PDB entry 6NQM | X-ray diffraction, 2.90 A resolution | chain A

# Chain A
Molecule: Lysine-specific histone demethylase 1A
Organism: Homo sapiens
Notes: EC 1.-.-.-
Reference sequence: O60341 (KDM1A_HUMAN); residues 173-830 here = UniProt positions 173-830
Chain sequence (658 residues; row label = number of the first residue in the row):
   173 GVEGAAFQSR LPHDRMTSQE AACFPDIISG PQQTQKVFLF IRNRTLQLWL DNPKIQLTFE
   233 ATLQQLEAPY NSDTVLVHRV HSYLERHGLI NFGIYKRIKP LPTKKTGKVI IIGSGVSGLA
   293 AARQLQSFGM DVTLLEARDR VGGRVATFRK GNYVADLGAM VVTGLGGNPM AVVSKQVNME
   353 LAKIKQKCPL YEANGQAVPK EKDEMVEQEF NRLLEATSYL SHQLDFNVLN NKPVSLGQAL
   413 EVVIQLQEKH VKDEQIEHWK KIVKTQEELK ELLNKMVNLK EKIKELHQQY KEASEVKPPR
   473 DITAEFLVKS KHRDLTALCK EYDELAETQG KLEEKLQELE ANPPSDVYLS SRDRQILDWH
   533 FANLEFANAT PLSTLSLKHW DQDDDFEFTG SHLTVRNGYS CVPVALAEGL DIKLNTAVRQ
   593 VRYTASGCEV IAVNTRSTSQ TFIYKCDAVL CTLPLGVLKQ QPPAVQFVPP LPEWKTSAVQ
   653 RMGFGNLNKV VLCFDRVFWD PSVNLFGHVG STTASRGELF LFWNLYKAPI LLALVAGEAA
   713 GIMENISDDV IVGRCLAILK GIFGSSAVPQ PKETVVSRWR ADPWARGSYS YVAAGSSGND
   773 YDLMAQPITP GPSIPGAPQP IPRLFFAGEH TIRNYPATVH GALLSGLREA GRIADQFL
Disordered / not traced: 462-474, 783-791
Ligand contacts: FAD (flavin-adenine dinucleotide): Ile284, Gly285, Ser286, Gly287, Val288, Ser289, Gly290, Leu307, Glu308, Ala309, Arg310, Gly314, Gly315, Arg316, Val317, Leu329, Gly330, Ala331, Met332, Val333, Thr588, Ala589, Val590, Thr624, Leu625, Pro626, Val629, Val637, Leu659, Lys661, Trp751, Trp756, Gly759, Ser760, Tyr761, Gly800, Glu801, Ala809, Thr810, Val811, His812, Ala814

# Overview
Bound to chain A: flavin-adenine dinucleotide.
Chain A is Lysine-specific histone demethylase 1A (Homo sapiens); the structure, Crystal structure of Human
LSD1, was determined by X-ray diffraction (same publication as 6NR5 and 6NQU).
